Entry 6WWO (electron microscopy, 2.80 A resolution); this record covers chains A and K of the 3 polymer chains in the assembly.

# Chain A
Molecule: Tubulin alpha-1B chain
From: Sus scrofa
Reference sequence: Q2XVP4 (TBA1B_PIG); numbering as in UniProt (aligned over 1-451)
Sequence (451 residues; numbered 1 to 451; the number before each row is that of its first residue):
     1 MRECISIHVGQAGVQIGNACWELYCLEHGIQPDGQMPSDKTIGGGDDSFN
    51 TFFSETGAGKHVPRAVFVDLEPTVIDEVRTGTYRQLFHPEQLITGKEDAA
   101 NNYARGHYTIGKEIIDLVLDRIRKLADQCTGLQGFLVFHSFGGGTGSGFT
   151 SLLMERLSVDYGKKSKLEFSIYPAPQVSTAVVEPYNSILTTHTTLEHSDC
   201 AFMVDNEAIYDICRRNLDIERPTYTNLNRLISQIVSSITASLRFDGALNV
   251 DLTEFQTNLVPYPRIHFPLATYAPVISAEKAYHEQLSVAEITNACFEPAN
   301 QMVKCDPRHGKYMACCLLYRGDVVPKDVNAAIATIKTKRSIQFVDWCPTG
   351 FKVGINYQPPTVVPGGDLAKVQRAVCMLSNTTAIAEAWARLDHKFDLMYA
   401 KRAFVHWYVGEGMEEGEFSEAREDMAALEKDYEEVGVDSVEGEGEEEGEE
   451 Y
Disordered / not traced: 441-451
Metal / ion sites: Mg2+: Glu71, Asp98 (together with GTP)
Small-molecule neighbours: GTP (guanosine-5'-triphosphate): Gly10, Gln11, Ala12, Gln15, Glu71, Asp98, Ala99, Ala100, Asn101, Ser140, Gly142, Gly143, Gly144, Thr145, Gly146, Ile171, Thr179, Glu183, Asn206, Tyr224, Leu227, Asn228, Ile231
UniProt features mapped onto this chain:
  - motif: Met1 to Cys4 (MREC motif)
  - active site: Glu254
  - binding site (GTP): Gly10, Gln11, Ala12, Gln15, Glu71, Ala99, Ser140, Gly143, Gly144, Thr145, Gly146, Thr179, Glu183, Asn206, Tyr224, Asn228, Leu252
  - binding site (Mg(2+)): Glu71
  - site: Tyr451 (Involved in polymerization)
  - modified residue: Lys40 (N6,N6,N6-trimethyllysine), Ser48 (Phosphoserine), Ser232 (Phosphoserine), Tyr282 (3'-nitrotyrosine), Arg339 (Omega-N-methylarginine), Ser439 (Phosphoserine), Glu443 (5-glutamyl polyglutamate), Glu445 (5-glutamyl polyglutamate), Tyr451 (3'-nitrotyrosine)
  - cross-link (Glycyl lysine isopeptide (Lys-Gly)): Lys326 (interchain with G-Cter in ubiquitin), Lys370 (interchain with G-Cter in ubiquitin)
What the authors report for this chain:
  - conformationally variable residues (side-chain flip): Tyr108

# Chain K
Molecule: Kinesin-like protein KIF14
From: Mus musculus
Reference sequence: L0N7N1 (KIF14_MOUSE); numbering as in UniProt (aligned over 391-748)
Sequence (363 residues; row label = number of the first residue in the row; note: 390 numbers in that range are skipped by the numbering (no residue carries them; nothing is unmodelled there); numbers below 1 keep their minus sign (Gly-4 is residue -4)):
    -4 GPLGS
   391 NSQVTVAVRVRPFSKREKTEKASQVVFTNGEEITVEHPDMKQVYSFIYDV
   441 SFWSFDECHPGYASQTTVYETLAAPLLDRAFEGYNTCLFAYGQTGSGKSY
   491 TMMGLNEEPGIIPRFCEDLFAQIAKKQTSEVSYHLEMSFFEVYNEKIHDL
   541 LVCKGENGQRKQPLRAREHPVSGPYVEGLSMNVVSSYSDIQSWLELGNKQ
   591 RATAATGMNDKSSRSHSVFTLVMTQTKTEVVEGEEHDHRITSRINLVDLA
   641 GSERCSTAHSSGQRLKEGVSINKSLLTLGKVISALSEQANGKRVFIPYRE
   691 STLTWLLKESLGGNSKTAMIATVSPAASNIEETLSTLRYATQARLIVNIA
   741 KVNEDMNA
Disordered / not traced: -4 to -3
Differences from the reference sequence: expression tag (-4 to 0)
Metal / ion sites: Mg2+: Ser489, Ser603 (together with AMP-PNP)
Small-molecule neighbours: AMP-PNP (ANP; phosphoaminophosphonic acid-adenylate ester): Arg399, Arg401, Pro402, Ser444, Gln455, Gln483, Thr484, Gly485, Ser486, Gly487, Lys488, Ser489, Tyr490, Leu495, Asn599, Lys601, Ser602, Ser603, Ala640, Gly641
UniProt features mapped onto this chain:
  - binding site (ATP): Gly482 to Ser489
What the authors report for this chain:
  - contacts within the chain: Arg604-Glu643 (salt bridge)
  - conformationally variable residues: Arg728
  - binding site for AMP-PNP: Ser603
  - Mg2+ coordination: Ser603

# Interface between chain A and chain K
Pairs across the interface (23; chain A residue first):
  Tyr108(A) - Cys645(K)  hydrophobic
  Lys112(A) - Leu655(K)
  Arg402(A) - Lys670(K)
  Arg402(A) - Tyr729(K)
  Val405(A) - Leu666(K)
  His406(A) - Lys663(K)
  His406(A) - Leu666(K)
  Val409(A) - Val659(K)
  Val409(A) - Asn662(K)
  Val409(A) - Lys663(K)
  Val409(A) - Leu666(K)  hydrophobic
  Gly410(A) - Val659(K)
  Glu414(A) - Ser642(K)
  Glu414(A) - Arg644(K)  salt bridge
  Glu414(A) - Glu722(K)
  Glu415(A) - Leu666(K)
  Glu415(A) - Tyr729(K)  hydrogen bond
  Gly416(A) - Glu721(K)
  Glu417(A) - Arg644(K)  salt bridge
  Glu420(A) - Arg644(K)  salt bridge
  Glu420(A) - Glu721(K)
  Glu423(A) - Gln432(K)
  Glu423(A) - Tyr434(K)  hydrogen bond
Also at the interface, not in a pair above, chain A (16 interface residues in all): Lys401, Gly412, Met413
Also at the interface, not in a pair above, chain K (17 interface residues in all): Glu643, Leu665, Arg728

# In short
16 residues of chain A face 17 of chain K across their interface, with 2 hydrogen bonds and 3 salt bridges.
Among the polar pairs are Glu414(A)-Arg644(K), Glu417(A)-Arg644(K) and Glu420(A)-Arg644(K). Chain A binds GTP.
Chain K binds AMP-PNP. From the paper: a binding site for AMP-PNP at Ser603(K); Mg2+ coordination by
Ser603(K).
Chain A is Tubulin alpha-1B chain (Sus scrofa) and chain K is Kinesin-like protein KIF14 (Mus musculus); the
structure, KIF14[391-748] - AMP-PNP in complex with a microtubule, was determined by electron microscopy (same
publication as 6WWE, 6WWF, 6WWG, 6WWH, 6WWI, 6WWJ and 13 further entries).
